4LHK - chain A; structure by X-ray diffraction, 1.73 A resolution.

== Chain A ==
Protein: Flocculin
From: Saccharomyces pastorianus
Notes: fragment: N-terminal domain
Reference sequence: B3IUB3 (B3IUB3_SACPS); numbering as in UniProt (aligned over 23-213)
Sequence (239 residues; numbered 23 to 261; the number before each row is that of its first residue):
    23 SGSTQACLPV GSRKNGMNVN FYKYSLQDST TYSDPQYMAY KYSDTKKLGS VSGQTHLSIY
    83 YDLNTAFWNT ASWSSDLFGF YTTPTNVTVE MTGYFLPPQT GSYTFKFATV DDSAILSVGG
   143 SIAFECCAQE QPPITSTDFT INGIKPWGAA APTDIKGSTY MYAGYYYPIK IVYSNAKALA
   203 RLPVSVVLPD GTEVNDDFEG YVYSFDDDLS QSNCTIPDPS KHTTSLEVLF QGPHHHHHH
Unresolved in the structure: 23-25, 243-261
Sequence notes: expression tag (248-261)
Cystine bridges: Cys29-Cys148, Cys149-Cys236
Metal / ion sites: Ca2+: Asp133, Asp134, Asn197, Lys199, Leu201 (together with alpha-D-mannopyranose)
What the authors report for this chain:
  - Ca2+ coordination: Asp133, Asp134, Asn197, Lys199, Leu201
  - binding site for alpha-D-mannopyranose: Lys167, Trp169, Lys199, Ala200, Leu201
  - conformationally variable residues (loop rearrangement): Ile166 to Asp176
  - binding site for Ca2+: Lys199 (proposed by the authors, not directly observed)

== Overview ==
The Ca2+ site is built by Asp133, Asp134, Asn197, Lys199 and Leu201. The paper reports a binding site for
alpha-D-mannopyranose at Lys167, Trp169 and Lys199 among others; a binding site for Ca2+ at Lys199.
Chain A is Flocculin (Saccharomyces pastorianus); the structure, Structure of the N-terminal domain of the
Lg-Flo1 adhesin (N-Lg-Flo1p) from the yeast Saccharomyces pastorianus, in ..., was determined by X-ray
diffraction, deposited together with 4LHL and 4LHN.
